PDB entry 6DFS | X-ray diffraction, 3.10 A resolution | chains A and B of the 4 polymer chains in the assembly

# Chain A
Name: mouse TCR alpha chain
Source organism: Mus musculus
Amino-acid sequence (210 residues; each row starts with the number of its first residue):
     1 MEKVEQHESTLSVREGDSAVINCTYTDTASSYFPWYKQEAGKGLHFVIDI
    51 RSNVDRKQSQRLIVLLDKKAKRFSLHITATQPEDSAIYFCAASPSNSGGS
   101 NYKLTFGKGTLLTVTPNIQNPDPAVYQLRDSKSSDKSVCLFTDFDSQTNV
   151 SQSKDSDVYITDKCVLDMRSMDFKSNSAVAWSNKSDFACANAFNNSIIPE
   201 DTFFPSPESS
Disordered / not traced: 208-210
Disulfides: Cys23-Cys90, Cys139-Cys189

# Chain B
Name: mouse TCR beta chain
Source organism: Mus musculus
Amino-acid sequence (242 residues; each row starts with the number of its first residue):
     1 MTLLEQNPRWRLVPRGQAVNLRCILKNSQYPWMSWYQQDLQKQLQWLFTL
    51 RSPGDAEVKSLPGADYLATRVTDTELRLQVANMSQGRTLYCTCSAGLGYE
   101 QYFGPGTRLTVLEDLKNVFPPEVAVFEPSEAEISHTQKATLVCLATGFYP
   151 DHVELSWWVNGKEVHSGVCTDPQPLKEQPALNDSRYCLSSRLRVSATFWQ
   201 NPRNHFRCQVQFYGLSENDEWTQDRAKPVTQIVSAEAWGRAD
Disordered / not traced: 1
Disulfides: Cys23-Cys91

# Chain A / chain B interface
Pairs across the interface (101):
  Tyr32(A) - Gly98(B)
  Tyr32(A) - Tyr99(B)
  Tyr32(A) - Glu100(B)  hydrogen bond (side chain-backbone)
  Tyr36(A) - Glu100(B)
  Tyr36(A) - Gln101(B)  hydrogen bond (side chain-backbone)
  Tyr36(A) - Phe103(B)  hydrophobic
  Gln38(A) - Gln38(B)  hydrogen bond
  Gln38(A) - Lys42(B)
  Gln38(A) - Tyr90(B)  hydrogen bond
  Lys42(A) - Tyr90(B)  hydrogen bond (backbone-side chain)
  Leu44(A) - Leu44(B)  hydrophobic
  Leu44(A) - Tyr90(B)
  Leu44(A) - Phe103(B)
  Phe46(A) - Glu100(B)
  Phe46(A) - Tyr102(B)
  Asp49(A) - Glu100(B)
  Arg51(A) - Gly98(B)  hydrogen bond (side chain-backbone)
  Arg51(A) - Tyr99(B)
  Ile87(A) - Lys42(B)
  Phe89(A) - Gln38(B)
  Phe89(A) - Leu44(B)  hydrophobic
  Ser95(A) - Gly98(B)
  Asn101(A) - Leu97(B)
  Asn101(A) - Gly98(B)
  Tyr102(A) - Ser34(B)
  Tyr102(A) - Trp46(B)  hydrophobic
  Tyr102(A) - Thr49(B)  hydrogen bond (backbone-side chain)
  Tyr102(A) - Leu97(B)  hydrophobic
  Tyr102(A) - Gln101(B)
  Lys103(A) - Tyr36(B)
  Lys103(A) - Trp46(B)
  Leu104(A) - Tyr36(B)  hydrogen bond (backbone-side chain)
  Phe106(A) - Tyr36(B)  hydrophobic
  Phe106(A) - Gln43(B)  hydrogen bond (backbone-side chain)
  Phe106(A) - Leu44(B)  hydrophobic
  Phe106(A) - Phe103(B)  hydrophobic
  Gly107(A) - Gln43(B)  hydrogen bond (backbone-side chain)
  Asp122(A) - Thr136(B)
  Tyr126(A) - Ser129(B)
  Tyr126(A) - Ala131(B)
  Tyr126(A) - Glu132(B)
  Tyr126(A) - His135(B)
  Tyr126(A) - Thr136(B)
  Gln127(A) - Ser129(B)
  Leu128(A) - Phe126(B)
  Leu128(A) - Pro128(B)  hydrophobic
  Leu128(A) - Thr140(B)
  Leu128(A) - Val142(B)  hydrophobic
  Arg129(A) - Val125(B)
  Arg129(A) - Phe126(B)
  Arg129(A) - Glu127(B)  hydrogen bond (backbone-backbone)
  Asp130(A) - Ala124(B)
  Asp130(A) - Val125(B)
  Asp130(A) - Phe126(B)
  Asp130(A) - Glu127(B)
  Ser131(A) - Val125(B)
  Ser131(A) - Glu127(B)  hydrogen bond (backbone-side chain)
  Ser131(A) - Glu236(B)
  Lys136(A) - Phe126(B)
  Ser137(A) - Phe126(B)
  Val138(A) - Phe126(B)  hydrophobic
  Leu140(A) - Thr140(B)
  Leu140(A) - Val142(B)  hydrophobic
  Thr142(A) - Arg193(B)
  Asp143(A) - Arg193(B)  salt bridge
  Ser156(A) - Glu177(B)
  Ser156(A) - Pro179(B)
  Tyr159(A) - Glu177(B)  hydrogen bond (side chain-backbone)
  Ile160(A) - Leu175(B)
  Thr161(A) - Asp171(B)
  Thr161(A) - Ser189(B)
  Thr161(A) - Arg191(B)  hydrogen bond
  Asp162(A) - Arg191(B)  hydrogen bond (backbone-side chain)
  Cys164(A) - Cys169(B)  disulfide
  Cys164(A) - Thr170(B)
  Cys164(A) - Arg191(B)  hydrogen bond
  Val165(A) - Val168(B)
  Val165(A) - Cys169(B)  hydrogen bond (backbone-side chain)
  Leu166(A) - Gly167(B)
  Leu166(A) - Val168(B)
  Leu166(A) - Cys169(B)  hydrophobic
  Leu166(A) - Arg193(B)
  Asp167(A) - Ser166(B)
  Asp167(A) - Gly167(B)  hydrogen bond (backbone-backbone)
  Met168(A) - Lys138(B)
  Met168(A) - Ser166(B)
  Met168(A) - Gly167(B)
  Met168(A) - Arg193(B)
  Met168(A) - Val194(B)
  Arg169(A) - His165(B)
  Arg169(A) - Ser166(B)
  Met171(A) - Ser195(B)
  Phe173(A) - Lys138(B)
  Phe173(A) - Arg193(B)
  Ser175(A) - Arg193(B)  hydrogen bond
  Ser177(A) - Arg191(B)  hydrogen bond (backbone-side chain)
  Val179(A) - Ser189(B)
  Trp181(A) - Leu144(B)
  Trp181(A) - Cys187(B)  hydrophobic
  Phe203(A) - His135(B)
  Pro205(A) - Ala131(B)  hydrophobic
Also at the interface, not in a pair above, chain A (53 interface residues in all): Gly43, Lys108, Ser170, Ala178
Also at the interface, not in a pair above, chain B (50 interface residues in all): Trp32, Gly104, Lys176
Cross-chain cystine bridges: Cys164(A)-Cys169(B)

# Overview
53 residues of chain A and 50 residues of chain B are in contact; the contacts include 1 disulfide bond, 20
hydrogen bonds and 1 salt bridge. Polar pairs include Asp143(A)-Arg193(B), Tyr32(A)-Glu100(B) and
Tyr36(A)-Gln101(B).
Chain A is mouse TCR alpha chain and chain B is mouse TCR beta chain, both from Mus musculus; the structure,
mouse TCR I.29 in complex with IAg7-p8E9E6ss, was determined by X-ray diffraction together with 6DFQ, 6DFV,
6DFW and 6DFX from the same study.
